Entry 9C6X (X-ray diffraction, 1.70 A resolution); this record covers chain A.

Chain A:
Molecule: NACHT, LRR and PYD domains-containing protein 2, Beta-2-microglobulin, MHC class I antigen
Source organism: Homo sapiens
UniProtKB: chimeric construct of Q9NX02, P61769, R5AK10: residues 323-331 from Q9NX02 (NALP2_HUMAN) positions 323-331 (same numbers); residues 1002-1980 from P61769 positions 21-119 (offset varies); residues 2001-2274 from R5AK10 positions 25-298 (UniProt number = residue number - 1976)
Chain sequence (418 residues; numbered 323 to 2274; 1534 numbers in that range are skipped by the numbering (no residue carries them; nothing is unmodelled there); the number before each row is that of its first residue):
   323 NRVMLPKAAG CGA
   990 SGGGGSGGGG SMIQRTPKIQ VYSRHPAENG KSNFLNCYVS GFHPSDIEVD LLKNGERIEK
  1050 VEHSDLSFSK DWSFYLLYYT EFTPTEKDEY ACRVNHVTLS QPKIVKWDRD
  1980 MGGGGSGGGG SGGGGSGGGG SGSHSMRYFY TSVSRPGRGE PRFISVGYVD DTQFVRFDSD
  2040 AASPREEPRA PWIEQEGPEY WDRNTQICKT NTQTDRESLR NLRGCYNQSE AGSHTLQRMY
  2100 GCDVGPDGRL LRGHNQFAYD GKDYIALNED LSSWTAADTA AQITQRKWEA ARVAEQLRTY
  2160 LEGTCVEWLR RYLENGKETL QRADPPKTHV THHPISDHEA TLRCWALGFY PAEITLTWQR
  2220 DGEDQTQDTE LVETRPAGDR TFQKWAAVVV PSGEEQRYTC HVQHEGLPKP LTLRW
Not modelled in the structure: 990-998, 1980-1998
Differences from the reference sequence: linker (332-335, 990-1001, 1981-2000); variant C2084 (Tyr108 in R5AK10)
Swiss-Prot annotation at these positions:
  - modified residue: Q1003 (Pyrrolidone carboxylic acid)
  - glycosylation: I1002 (N-linked (Glc) (glycation) isoleucine), K1020 (N-linked (Glc) (glycation) lysine), K1042 (N-linked (Glc) (glycation) lysine), K1049 (N-linked (Glc) (glycation) lysine), K1059 (N-linked (Glc) (glycation) lysine), K1092 (N-linked (Glc) (glycation) lysine), K1095 (N-linked (Glc) (glycation) lysine)
Disulfide bonds: C333-C2084, C1026-C1081, C2101-C2164, C2203-C2259
Ligand contacts: 1-ethoxy-2-(2-ethoxyethoxy)ethane (P4G): T2187, P2269, L2270, T2271, L2272

Overview:
Bound to chain A: 1-ethoxy-2-(2-ethoxyethoxy)ethane.
Chain A is NACHT, LRR and PYD domains-containing protein 2, Beta-2-microglobulin, MHC class I antigen (Homo
sapiens); the structure, Crystal Structure of a single chain trimer composed of HLA-B*39:01 Y84C variant,
beta-2microglobulin, and NRVMLPKAA peptide ..., was determined by X-ray diffraction together with 9C6V and
9C6W from the same study.
